Entry 9GB0 (electron microscopy, 3.23 A resolution); this record covers chains L and Y of the 25 polymer chains in the assembly.

# Chain L (and Y)
Protein: gp48 - Minor capsid protein
From: Clostridioides difficile
Notes: chain Y of this document is another copy of the same molecule, construct and numbering; everything in this record applies to it too
Reference sequence: A0A031WAQ9 (A0A031WAQ9_CLODI); residues 1-127 here = UniProt positions 1-127
Amino-acid sequence (127 residues; row label = number of the first residue in the row):
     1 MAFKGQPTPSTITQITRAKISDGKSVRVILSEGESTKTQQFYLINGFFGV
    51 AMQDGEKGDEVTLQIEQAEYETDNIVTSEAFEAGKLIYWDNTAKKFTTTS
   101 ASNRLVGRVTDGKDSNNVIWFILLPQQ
Unresolved in the structure: 1-2

# How chain L and chain Y interact
Residue-residue contacts (40):
  T16(L) with T38(Y); Q39(Y)
  R17(L) with Q39(Y); E71(Y)
  A18(L) with Q39(Y); V50(Y), hydrophobic; Y70(Y); E71(Y), hydrogen bond (backbone-backbone)
  K19(L) with E66(Y), salt bridge; A68(Y); E69(Y); Y70(Y)
  I20(L) with E69(Y), hydrogen bond (backbone-backbone); Y70(Y); E71(Y); W120(Y)
  S21(L) with A68(Y); E69(Y), hydrogen bond (backbone-backbone)
  D22(L) with E66(Y); A68(Y)
  G23(L) with E69(Y)
  V26(L) with T110(Y)
  N45(L) with A83(Y); G84(Y)
  G46(L) with R108(Y), hydrogen bond (backbone-side chain)
  F47(L) with G84(Y); R108(Y); V109(Y); T110(Y); I122(Y), hydrophobic
  I65(L) with I122(Y), hydrophobic
  Q67(L) with Q67(Y), hydrogen bond
  R104(L) with R108(Y)
  P125(L) with L124(Y); P125(Y), hydrophobic
  Q126(L) with R108(Y), hydrogen bond (backbone-side chain)
  Q127(L) with R108(Y); L124(Y); P125(Y); Q127(Y), hydrogen bond
Also at the interface, not in a pair above, chain L (19 interface residues in all): R27
Also at the interface, not in a pair above, chain Y (22 interface residues in all): Q40, F41, Q64

# In short
The interface between chain L and chain Y involves 19 residues on one side and 22 on the other; the contacts
include 7 hydrogen bonds and 1 salt bridge. Among the polar pairs are K19(L)-E66(Y), G46(L)-R108(Y) and
Q67(L)-Q67(Y).
Both chains are gp48 - Minor capsid protein (Clostridioides difficile). Entry 9GB0 (Extended phiCD508 portal
adjacent capsid) was determined by electron microscopy together with 9G8S, 9GB1, 9GB2, 9GB5 and 9GB7 from the
same study.
